1DFU - chains M and P of the 3 polymer chains in the assembly; structure by X-ray diffraction, 1.80 A resolution.

Chain M:
Molecule: 5S RRNA
Notes: fragment: loop e-helix iv fragment
Sequence (19 nucleotides; numbered 91 to 109; the number before each row is that of its first residue):
    91 CCCAUGCGAG AGUAGGGAC
Ion coordination: Mg2+ site 1 near U95 (its only coordinating residue here); Mg2+ site 2 near G100 (its only coordinating residue here); Mg2+ site 3 near G102 (its only coordinating residue here)

Chain P:
Name: Ribosomal protein L25
From: Escherichia coli
Reference sequence: P68919 (RL25_ECOLI); residue numbers follow UniProt; this construct covers 1-94
Chain sequence (94 residues; row label = number of the first residue in the row):
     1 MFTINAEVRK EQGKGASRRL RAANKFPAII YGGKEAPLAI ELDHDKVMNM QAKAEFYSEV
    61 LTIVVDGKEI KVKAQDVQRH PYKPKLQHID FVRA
What the authors report for this chain:
  - binding site for 5S RRNA: Lys-14, Ser-17, Ile-29, Pro-37, Gln-78, Asp-90
  - conformationally variable residues (order/disorder transition): Lys-14 to Ala-23
  - binding site for 5S RRNA (chain M): Gln-75

Chain M / chain P interface:
Pairs across the interface (11; chain M residue first):
  C92(M) / Arg-18(P)  salt bridge to the phosphate
  C93(M) / Arg-18(P)  salt bridge to the phosphate
  A94(M) / Arg-19(P)  salt bridge to the phosphate
  U95(M) / Arg-19(P)  salt bridge to the phosphate
  G98(M) / Gly-13(P)  base contact
  G98(M) / Lys-14(P)  hydrogen bond to the base
  U103(M) / Tyr-31(P)  hydrogen bond to the sugar
  U103(M) / Gln-75(P)  hydrogen bond to the sugar
  A104(M) / Tyr-31(P)  sugar contact
  A104(M) / Gly-32(P)  sugar contact
  A104(M) / Gln-75(P)  sugar contact
Other interface residues (no listed pair), chain M (8 interface residues in all): G102
Other interface residues (no listed pair), chain P (9 interface residues in all): Asp-90, Val-92

Overview:
8 residues of chain M face 9 of chain P across their interface, with 3 hydrogen bonds and 4 salt bridges.
Polar contacts include G98(M)/Lys-14(P), U103(M)/Tyr-31(P) and U103(M)/Gln-75(P). The paper reports a binding
site for 5S RRNA at Lys-14(P), Ser-17(P) and Ile-29(P) among others; a binding site for 5S RRNA (chain M) at
Gln-75(P).
Chain M is 5S RRNA and chain P is Ribosomal protein L25 (Escherichia coli); the structure, Crystal structure
of e.coli ribosomal protein L25 complexed with a 5S rRNA fragment at 1.8 A ..., was determined by X-ray
diffraction.
